Entry 1U9Y (X-ray diffraction, 2.65 A resolution); this record covers chains B and C of the 4 polymer chains in the assembly.

== Chain B (and C) ==
Molecule: Ribose-phosphate pyrophosphokinase
Source organism: Methanocaldococcus jannaschii
Notes: EC 2.7.6.1; fragment: Phosphoribosyl Diphosphate Synthase; chain C of this document is another copy of the same molecule, construct and numbering; everything in this record applies to it too
UniProt: Q58761 (KPRS_METJA); residue numbers follow UniProt; this construct covers 1-284
Sequence (284 residues; numbered 1 to 284; the number before each row is that of its first residue):
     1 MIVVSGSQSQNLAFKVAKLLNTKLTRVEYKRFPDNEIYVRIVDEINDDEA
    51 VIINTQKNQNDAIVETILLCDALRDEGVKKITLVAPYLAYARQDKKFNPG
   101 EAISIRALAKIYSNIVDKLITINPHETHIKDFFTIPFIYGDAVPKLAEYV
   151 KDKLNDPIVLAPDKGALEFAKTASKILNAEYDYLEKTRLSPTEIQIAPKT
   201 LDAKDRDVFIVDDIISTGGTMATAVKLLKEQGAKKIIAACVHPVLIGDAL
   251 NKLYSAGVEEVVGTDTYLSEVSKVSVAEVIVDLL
Disordered / not traced: 186-195

== How chain B and chain C interact ==
Contacting residue pairs (58; chain B residue first):
  Ser5(B) with Asn251(C), hydrogen bond
  Gln8(B) with Glu270(C)
  Ser9(B) with Glu270(C)
  Gln10(B) with Gly247(C), hydrogen bond (side chain-backbone); Asp248(C); Ala249(C); Leu250(C), hydrogen bond (side chain-backbone); Asn251(C), hydrogen bond (side chain-backbone); Tyr254(C); Glu270(C), hydrogen bond (backbone-side chain)
  Asn11(B) with Tyr254(C), hydrogen bond; Glu270(C), hydrogen bond (backbone-side chain); Val271(C)
  Leu12(B) with Glu270(C)
  Phe14(B) with Tyr254(C), hydrophobic; Glu259(C)
  Lys18(B) with Glu259(C), salt bridge
  Leu24(B) with Tyr254(C), hydrophobic; Ser255(C)
  Thr25(B) with Asn251(C), hydrogen bond (backbone-side chain)
  Arg26(B) with Asp248(C), salt bridge; Asn251(C), hydrogen bond; Lys252(C); Ser255(C)
  Val27(B) with Asp248(C); Asn251(C), hydrogen bond (backbone-side chain)
  Glu28(B) with Asp248(C)
  Tyr29(B) with Asp248(C), hydrogen bond (backbone-side chain)
  Gly247(B) with Gln10(C), hydrogen bond (backbone-side chain)
  Asp248(B) with Gln10(C); Arg26(C), salt bridge; Val27(C); Glu28(C); Tyr29(C), hydrogen bond (side chain-backbone)
  Ala249(B) with Gln10(C)
  Leu250(B) with Gln10(C), hydrogen bond (backbone-side chain)
  Asn251(B) with Ser5(C); Gln10(C), hydrogen bond (backbone-side chain); Thr25(C), hydrogen bond (side chain-backbone); Arg26(C), hydrogen bond; Val27(C), hydrogen bond (side chain-backbone)
  Lys252(B) with Arg26(C)
  Tyr254(B) with Gln10(C); Asn11(C), hydrogen bond; Phe14(C), hydrophobic; Leu24(C), hydrophobic
  Ser255(B) with Leu24(C); Arg26(C)
  Glu259(B) with Phe14(C); Lys18(C), salt bridge
  Leu268(B) with Ser269(C)
  Ser269(B) with Leu268(C)
  Glu270(B) with Gln8(C); Ser9(C); Gln10(C), hydrogen bond (side chain-backbone); Asn11(C), hydrogen bond (side chain-backbone); Leu12(C)
  Val271(B) with Asn11(C)
Interface residues without a listed pair, chain B (29 interface residues in all): Ser7, Val258
Interface residues without a listed pair, chain C (29 interface residues in all): Ser7, Val258

== Overview ==
The chain B/chain C interface involves 29 residues from each chain, with 21 hydrogen bonds and 4 salt bridges.
Polar contacts include Lys18(B)-Glu259(C), Arg26(B)-Asp248(C) and Ser5(B)-Asn251(C).
Both chains are Ribose-phosphate pyrophosphokinase (Methanocaldococcus jannaschii). Entry 1U9Y (Crystal
Structure of Phosphoribosyl Diphosphate Synthase from Methanocaldococcus jannaschii) was determined by X-ray
diffraction (same publication as 1U9Z).
